6XXF - chains AAA and BBB; structure by X-ray diffraction, 1.70 A resolution.

== Chain AAA ==
Molecule: Calmodulin-2
Organism: Homo sapiens
UniProtKB: P0DP24 (CALM2_HUMAN); residues 1-149 here = UniProt positions 1-149
Sequence (149 residues; each row starts with the number of its first residue):
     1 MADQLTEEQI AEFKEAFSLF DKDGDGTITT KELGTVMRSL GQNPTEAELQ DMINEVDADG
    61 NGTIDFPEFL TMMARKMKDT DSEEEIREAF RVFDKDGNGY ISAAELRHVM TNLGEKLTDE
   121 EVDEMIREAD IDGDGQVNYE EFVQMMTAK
Not modelled in the structure: 1-5
Ion coordination: Ca2+ site 1: Asp21, Asp23, Asp25, Thr27, Glu32; Ca2+ site 2: Asp57, Asp59, Asn61, Thr63, Glu68; Ca2+ site 3: Asp94, Asp96, Asn98, Tyr100, Glu105; Ca2+ site 4: Asp130, Asp132, Asp134, Gln136, Glu141
UniProt features mapped onto this chain:
  - binding site (Ca(2+)): Asp21, Asp23, Asp25, Thr27, Glu32, Asp57, Asp59, Asn61, Thr63, Glu68, Asp94, Asp96, Asn98, Tyr100, Glu105, Asp130, Asp132, Asp134, Gln136, Glu141
  - modified residue: Ala2 (N-acetylalanine), Lys22 (N6-acetyllysine), Thr45 (Phosphothreonine), Ser82 (Phosphoserine), Lys95 (N6-acetyllysine), Tyr100 (Phosphotyrosine), Ser102 (Phosphoserine), Thr111 (Phosphothreonine), Lys116 (N6,N6,N6-trimethyllysine), Tyr139 (Phosphotyrosine)
  - cross-link: Lys22 (Glycyl lysine isopeptide (Lys-Gly) (interchain with G-Cter in SUMO2))
  - natural variant: Asp96 (D96V: In LQT15), Asn98 (N98I: In LQT15; N98S: In LQT15), Asp130 (D130G: In LQT15; D130V: In LQT15), Asp132 (D132E: In LQT15), Asp134 (D134H: In LQT15), Gln136 (Q136P: In LQT15)

== Chain BBB ==
Molecule: RyR2 Peptide
Sequence (21 residues; row label = number of the first residue in the row):
     1 KKAVWHKLLS KQRKRAVVAC F

== Chain AAA / chain BBB interface ==
Residue-residue contacts - 58 pairs, chain AAA then chain BBB:
  Glu12(AAA) with Arg13(BBB), salt bridge
  Glu15(AAA) with Arg13(BBB), salt bridge
  Ala16(AAA) with Arg13(BBB)
  Leu19(AAA) with Lys14(BBB)
  Phe20(AAA) with Lys14(BBB); Val17(BBB), hydrophobic; Val18(BBB), hydrophobic
  Met37(AAA) with Val18(BBB), hydrophobic
  Ser39(AAA) with Lys11(BBB), hydrogen bond (backbone-side chain)
  Leu40(AAA) with Lys11(BBB); Lys14(BBB); Arg15(BBB)
  Met52(AAA) with Val18(BBB); Phe21(BBB), hydrophobic
  Glu55(AAA) with Phe21(BBB)
  Val56(AAA) with Phe21(BBB), hydrophobic
  Phe69(AAA) with Val17(BBB), hydrophobic
  Met72(AAA) with Cys20(BBB); Phe21(BBB), hydrophobic
  Met73(AAA) with Val17(BBB), hydrophobic; Cys20(BBB), hydrophobic
  Lys76(AAA) with Cys20(BBB), hydrogen bond (side chain-backbone)
  Met77(AAA) with Cys20(BBB), hydrophobic
  Glu85(AAA) with Arg13(BBB), salt bridge
  Ile86(AAA) with Leu9(BBB), hydrophobic
  Ala89(AAA) with Leu9(BBB), hydrophobic; Gln12(BBB)
  Val92(AAA) with Gln12(BBB); Arg15(BBB)
  Phe93(AAA) with Leu8(BBB); Gln12(BBB)
  Leu106(AAA) with Leu8(BBB), hydrophobic
  Met110(AAA) with Leu8(BBB), hydrophobic
  Asn112(AAA) with Arg15(BBB)
  Leu113(AAA) with Leu8(BBB); Lys11(BBB), hydrogen bond (backbone-side chain); Arg15(BBB)
  Gly114(AAA) with Lys11(BBB), hydrogen bond (backbone-side chain)
  Glu115(AAA) with Lys7(BBB), salt bridge; Lys11(BBB), salt bridge
  Glu121(AAA) with Val4(BBB)
  Glu124(AAA) with Lys1(BBB), salt bridge
  Met125(AAA) with Lys1(BBB); Val4(BBB), hydrophobic; Trp5(BBB), hydrogen bond (backbone-side chain); Leu8(BBB), hydrophobic
  Glu128(AAA) with Lys1(BBB), hydrogen bond (side chain-backbone); Lys2(BBB); Trp5(BBB)
  Ala129(AAA) with Trp5(BBB), hydrophobic
  Met145(AAA) with Lys2(BBB); Trp5(BBB), hydrophobic; His6(BBB), hydrogen bond (backbone-side chain)
  Met146(AAA) with Trp5(BBB); Leu9(BBB)
  Ala148(AAA) with His6(BBB), hydrogen bond (backbone-side chain)
  Lys149(AAA) with His6(BBB), hydrogen bond (backbone-side chain); Arg13(BBB)
Also at the interface, not in a pair above, chain AAA (43 interface residues in all): Leu33, Val36, Gln42, Ile53, Ile126, Val137, Phe142
Also at the interface, not in a pair above, chain BBB (19 interface residues in all): Ser10, Ala16

== In short ==
43 residues of chain AAA and 19 residues of chain BBB are in contact, with 9 hydrogen bonds and 6 salt
bridges. Among the polar pairs are Glu12(AAA)-Arg13(BBB), Glu15(AAA)-Arg13(BBB) and Glu85(AAA)-Arg13(BBB).
Curated annotation (UniProt) lists 20 Ca2+-binding residues on chain AAA.
Here chain AAA is Calmodulin-2 (Homo sapiens) and chain BBB is RyR2 Peptide. Entry 6XXF (1.7 Angstrom crystal
structure of Ca/CaM:RyR2 peptide complex) was determined by X-ray diffraction together with 6XXX and 6XY3 from
the same study.
